Entry 6GE4 (X-ray diffraction, 1.97 A resolution); this record covers chains A and L.

== Chain A ==
Name: Transcriptional enhancer factor TEF-3
From: Homo sapiens
Notes: fragment: C-terminal domain, YAP binding domain
UniProt: Q15561 (TEAD4_HUMAN); residue numbers follow UniProt; this construct covers 216-434
Sequence (219 residues; each row starts with the number of its first residue):
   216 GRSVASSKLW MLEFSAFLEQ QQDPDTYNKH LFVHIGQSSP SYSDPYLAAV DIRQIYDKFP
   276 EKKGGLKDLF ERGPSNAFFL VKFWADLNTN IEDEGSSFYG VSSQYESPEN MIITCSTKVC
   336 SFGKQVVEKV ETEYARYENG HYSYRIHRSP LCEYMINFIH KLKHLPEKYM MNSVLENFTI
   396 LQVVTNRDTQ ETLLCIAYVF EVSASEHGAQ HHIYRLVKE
Not modelled in the structure: 216, 252-258, 307-309
Covalently attached groups: myristic acid (MYR) linked to C367
Sequence notes: engineered mutation A263 (Glu in Q15561)
Reported in the primary citation:
  - mutagenesis - Y429F (1.53 kcal/mol): increased binding to Ser94AlaYAP

== Chain L ==
Name: Transcriptional coactivator YAP1
From: Homo sapiens
UniProt: P46937 (YAP1_HUMAN), isoform P46937-9; residues 60-100 here = UniProt positions 60-100
Sequence (41 residues; row label = number of the first residue in the row):
    60 DSETDLEALF NAVMNPKTAN VPQTVPMRLR KLPDSFFKPP E
Not modelled in the structure: 100

== Chain A / chain L interface ==
Residue-residue contacts (49):
  V265(A) - L91(L)  hydrophobic
  V265(A) - P92(L)
  Q269(A) - R89(L)  hydrogen bond (backbone-side chain)
  Q269(A) - K90(L)  hydrogen bond (side chain-backbone)
  D272(A) - R89(L)  salt bridge
  K273(A) - M86(L)
  K273(A) - R89(L)
  L295(A) - F95(L)  hydrophobic
  K297(A) - F95(L)  hydrogen bond (side chain-backbone)
  W299(A) - S94(L)
  W299(A) - F95(L)
  W299(A) - P98(L)
  S336(A) - E62(L)  hydrogen bond (side chain-backbone)
  S336(A) - T63(L)
  F337(A) - E62(L)
  F337(A) - L68(L)  hydrophobic
  F337(A) - V80(L)  hydrophobic
  F337(A) - P81(L)
  K339(A) - E62(L)
  K339(A) - T63(L)
  Q340(A) - T63(L)
  V341(A) - T63(L)
  Y369(A) - L65(L)
  F373(A) - L65(L)  hydrophobic
  F373(A) - L68(L)  hydrophobic
  F373(A) - F69(L)  hydrophobic
  K376(A) - L65(L)
  K376(A) - E66(L)  salt bridge
  K376(A) - F69(L)
  L377(A) - F69(L)
  L380(A) - F69(L)  hydrophobic
  L380(A) - M73(L)  hydrophobic
  M385(A) - V72(L)
  S388(A) - V72(L)
  V389(A) - F69(L)  hydrophobic
  V389(A) - V72(L)  hydrophobic
  E391(A) - P85(L)
  E391(A) - M86(L)  hydrogen bond (side chain-backbone)
  N392(A) - T83(L)  hydrogen bond
  V414(A) - F95(L)  hydrophobic
  E416(A) - R87(L)  salt bridge
  Q425(A) - P98(L)
  Q425(A) - P99(L)
  H426(A) - P99(L)
  H427(A) - S94(L)  hydrogen bond (side chain-backbone)
  H427(A) - K97(L)  hydrogen bond (side chain-backbone)
  H427(A) - P99(L)
  Y429(A) - S94(L)  hydrogen bond
  Y429(A) - F95(L)  hydrogen bond (side chain-backbone)
Interface residues without a listed pair, chain A (31 interface residues in all): A264, I270, N372
Interface residues without a listed pair, chain L (25 interface residues in all): V84, F96
Interface features reported in the paper:
  - pairs named by the authors: Y429(A)-S94(L)
  - hot spots on chain L (mutagenesis) - S94A (-0.13 kcal/mol): unchanged binding to Glu263Ala-Tyr429PheTEAD4

== In short ==
31 residues of chain A face 25 of chain L across their interface; the contacts include 10 hydrogen bonds and 3
salt bridges. Polar pairs include D272(A)-R89(L), K376(A)-E66(L) and E416(A)-R87(L). The paper describes a
contact between Y429(A) and S94(L). The paper reports that Y429F of chain A increases binding to Ser94AlaYAP;
S94A of chain L leaves binding to Glu263Ala-Tyr429PheTEAD4 unchanged.
Chain A is Transcriptional enhancer factor TEF-3 and chain L is Transcriptional coactivator YAP1, both from
Homo sapiens; the structure, TEAD4 (216-434);e263a complexed with yap peptide (60-100) and myristoate
(covalently bound) at 1.97A (P41212 crystal form) ..., was determined by X-ray diffraction together with 6GE3,
6GE5, 6GE6, 6GEC, 6GEE, 6GEG, 6GEI and 6GEK from the same study.
